PDB entry 1XIL | X-ray diffraction, 1.53 A resolution | chains A and B

# Chain A (and B)
Name: Superoxide dismutase [Mn], mitochondrial
From: Homo sapiens
Notes: EC 1.15.1.1; chain B of this document is another copy of the same molecule, construct and numbering; everything in this record applies to it too
UniProt: P04179 (SODM_HUMAN); residues 1-198 here correspond to UniProt positions 25-222 (UniProt number = residue number + 24)
Chain sequence (198 residues; row label = number of the first residue in the row):
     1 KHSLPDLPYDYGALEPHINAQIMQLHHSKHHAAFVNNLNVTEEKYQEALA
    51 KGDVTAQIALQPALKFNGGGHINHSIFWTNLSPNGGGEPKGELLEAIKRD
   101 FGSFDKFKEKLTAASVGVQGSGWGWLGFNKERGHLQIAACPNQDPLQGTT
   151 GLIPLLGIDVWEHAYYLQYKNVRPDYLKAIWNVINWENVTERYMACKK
Modified / non-standard residues: Tyr-9, Tyr-11, Tyr-45, Tyr-165, Tyr-166, Tyr-169, Tyr-176, Tyr-193 (3-fluorotyrosine; YOF)
Sequence notes: modified residue (9, 11, 45, 165-166, 169, 176, 193); engineered mutation Phe-34 (Tyr58 in P04179)
Bound ions: Mn2+: His-26, His-74, Asp-159, His-163
UniProt features mapped onto this chain:
  - binding site (Mn(2+)): His-26, His-74, Asp-159, His-163
  - modified residue (N6-acetyllysine): Lys-44, Lys-51, Lys-90, Lys-98, Lys-106, Lys-178

# Interface between chain A and chain B
Residue-residue contacts (38; chain A residue first):
  Gln-21(A) with Lys-170(B), hydrogen bond
  Leu-25(A) with Tyr-166(B); Lys-170(B); Asn-171(B)
  Lys-29(A) with Asn-171(B)
  His-30(A) with Glu-162(B); Tyr-166(B); Asn-171(B)
  Pro-62(A) with Gln-119(B)
  Ala-63(A) with Gln-119(B)
  Phe-66(A) with Gln-119(B)
  Gln-119(A) with Pro-62(B); Phe-66(B); Asn-142(B)
  Gly-120(A) with Ser-121(B); Asn-142(B); Trp-161(B)
  Ser-121(A) with Ser-121(B), hydrogen bond
  Asn-142(A) with Gln-119(B); Gly-120(B)
  Trp-161(A) with Gly-120(B); Glu-162(B)
  Glu-162(A) with His-30(B); Trp-161(B); Glu-162(B), hydrogen bond (side chain-backbone); His-163(B), salt bridge
  His-163(A) with Glu-162(B), salt bridge; Tyr-166(B)
  Tyr-166(A) with Leu-25(B); His-30(B); His-163(B); Leu-167(B)
  Leu-167(A) with Tyr-166(B); Leu-167(B), hydrophobic
  Lys-170(A) with Gln-21(B), hydrogen bond; Leu-25(B)
  Asn-171(A) with Lys-29(B); His-30(B)
Interface residues without a listed pair, chain B (18 interface residues in all): Ala-63

# Overview
Chain A and chain B each contribute 18 residues to their interface, with 4 hydrogen bonds and 2 salt bridges.
Polar pairs include Glu-162(A)/His-163(B), Gln-21(A)/Lys-170(B) and Ser-121(A)/Ser-121(B). His-26(A),
His-74(A), Asp-159(A) and His-163(A) coordinate Mn2+. UniProt lists 4 Mn2+-binding residues on chain A.
Chain A and chain B are both Superoxide dismutase [Mn], mitochondrial (Homo sapiens); the structure, Hydrogen
bonding in human manganese superoxide dismutase containing 3-fluorotyrosine, was determined by X-ray
diffraction together with 1XDC from the same study.
